Entry 8R6S (electron microscopy, 2.49 A resolution); this record covers chains C and J of the 21 polymer chains in the assembly.

# Chain C
Molecule: DNA-directed RNA polymerase subunit beta
Source organism: Sinapis alba
UniProtKB: A0A6C0M5W1 (A0A6C0M5W1_SINAL); numbering as in UniProt (aligned over 1-1072)
Chain sequence (1072 residues; each row starts with the number of its first residue):
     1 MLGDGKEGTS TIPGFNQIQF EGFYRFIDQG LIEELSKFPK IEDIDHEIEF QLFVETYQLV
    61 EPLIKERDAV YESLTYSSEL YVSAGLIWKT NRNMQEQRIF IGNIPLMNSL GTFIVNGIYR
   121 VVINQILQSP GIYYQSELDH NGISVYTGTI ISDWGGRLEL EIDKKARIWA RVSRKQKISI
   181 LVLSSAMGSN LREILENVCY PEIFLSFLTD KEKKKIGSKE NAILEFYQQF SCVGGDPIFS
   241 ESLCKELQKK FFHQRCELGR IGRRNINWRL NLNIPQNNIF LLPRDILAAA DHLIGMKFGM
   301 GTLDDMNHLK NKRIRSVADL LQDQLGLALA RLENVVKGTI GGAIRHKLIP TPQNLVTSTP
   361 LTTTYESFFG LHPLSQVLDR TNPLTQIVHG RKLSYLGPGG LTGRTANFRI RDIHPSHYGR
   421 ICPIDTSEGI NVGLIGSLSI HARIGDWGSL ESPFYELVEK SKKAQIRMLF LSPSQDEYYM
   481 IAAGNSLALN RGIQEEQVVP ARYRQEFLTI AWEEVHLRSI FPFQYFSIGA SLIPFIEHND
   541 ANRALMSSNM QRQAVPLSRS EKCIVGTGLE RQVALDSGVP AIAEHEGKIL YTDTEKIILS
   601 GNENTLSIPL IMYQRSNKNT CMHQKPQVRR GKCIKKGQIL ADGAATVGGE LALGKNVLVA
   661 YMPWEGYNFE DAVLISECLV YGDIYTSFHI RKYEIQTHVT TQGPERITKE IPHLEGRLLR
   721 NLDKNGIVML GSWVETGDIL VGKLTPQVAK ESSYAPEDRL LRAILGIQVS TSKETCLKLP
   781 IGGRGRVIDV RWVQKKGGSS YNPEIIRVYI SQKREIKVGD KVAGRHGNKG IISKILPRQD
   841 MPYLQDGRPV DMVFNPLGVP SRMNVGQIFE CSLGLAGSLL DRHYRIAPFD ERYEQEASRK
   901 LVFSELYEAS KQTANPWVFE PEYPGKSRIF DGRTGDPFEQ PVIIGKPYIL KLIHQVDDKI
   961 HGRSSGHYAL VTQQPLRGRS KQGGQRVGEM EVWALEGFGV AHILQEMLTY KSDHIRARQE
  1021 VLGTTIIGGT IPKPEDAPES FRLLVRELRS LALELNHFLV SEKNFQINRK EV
Disordered / not traced: 1-7, 396-410, 747-771, 954-989, 1010-1037
Construct notes: conflict Phe113 (Ser in A0A6C0M5W1), Val657 (Ile in A0A6C0M5W1)

# Chain J
Molecule: PAP5
Source organism: Sinapis alba
Chain sequence (529 residues; row label = number of the first residue in the row):
     1 MASISTTSWL YRDKLCTESG KLGTCILQRP VKCGFPVKRL YVGITSKDVL MRDCIKCKKD
    61 DDDDDASEGS SKKDGQGYEY VSVERAPYYS YMDSTSGKME PASGARASIP GEDYWPEGTS
   121 SRVRAARAPQ PAGESSSFPS YGKNPGSRRK KNRKATEGNA AVETYDEVSD SEDSSEEEES
   181 DSSNGFVVYN NEVEGEDEEE TGFELDKKLG RPHPFIDPTK KKQIETTLTS DESWWNWRKP
   241 EKEQWSRWQR RRPDVETVFL KAMAETGQVK LYGKEPTLTE TSLYRARRHL FKEERLQAER
   301 ERLAKEGPMA FYSEWVKAWK RDTSREAVQK HFEETGEDEN TQLIEMFSHQ TDREYRIMMG
   361 TDVRIKRDPL AMRMKEDQIK QIWGGDPVYP TINYIQAPDA VMDFRGPDFH EPTPNMLSYL
   421 KENCKVISRE MHETLLAKEK TEQVEVPDID DAMAQAVDIG ENDDEEEDTE EAEKDEKVAR
   481 NWSVLKSTPE LRNSKPKPKK EGRMSLDEAV DDSENLTDFL MDFDEETDP
Disordered / not traced: 1-183, 191-201, 429-529

# How chain C and chain J interact
Contacting residue pairs (131; chain C residue first):
  Thr11(C) with Pro407(J); Phe409(J); His410(J)
  Ile12(C) with His410(J)
  Gly14(C) with His410(J)
  Phe20(C) with Pro414(J), hydrophobic; Met416(J); Tyr419(J), hydrophobic
  Phe23(C) with Met416(J), hydrophobic
  Tyr24(C) with Tyr419(J), hydrophobic; Asn423(J), hydrogen bond; Lys425(J)
  Asp28(C) with Lys425(J), salt bridge
  Gln58(C) with Ile427(J)
  Leu59(C) with Lys425(J); Val426(J); Ile427(J), hydrogen bond (backbone-backbone)
  Val60(C) with Val426(J); Ile427(J)
  Glu61(C) with Lys421(J), salt bridge; Val426(J); Ile427(J), hydrogen bond (backbone-backbone); Ser428(J)
  Pro62(C) with Leu417(J)
  Tyr76(C) with Leu417(J)
  Leu106(C) with Leu417(J), hydrophobic
  Met107(C) with Met416(J)
  Ser109(C) with Pro414(J); Met416(J)
  Leu487(C) with Trp245(J)
  Ala488(C) with Trp245(J), hydrophobic
  Leu489(C) with Trp245(J)
  Asn490(C) with Glu243(J), hydrogen bond (side chain-backbone)
  Arg491(C) with Lys242(J)
  Lys562(C) with Pro398(J); Ala400(J), hydrogen bond (side chain-backbone); Met402(J)
  Arg571(C) with Met402(J); Phe404(J); Asp408(J), salt bridge; Phe409(J)
  Gln572(C) with Asp408(J), hydrogen bond (side chain-backbone); Phe409(J)
  Leu575(C) with Phe404(J), hydrophobic; Phe409(J), hydrophobic; His410(J)
  Asp576(C) with His410(J), salt bridge
  Lys636(C) with Arg405(J), hydrogen bond (backbone-side chain); Pro412(J)
  Gly637(C) with Phe404(J)
  Gln638(C) with Asp403(J), hydrogen bond; Arg405(J)
  Ile639(C) with Val401(J), hydrophobic; Met402(J); Phe404(J), hydrophobic
  Gly648(C) with Val401(J); Met402(J), hydrogen bond (backbone-backbone)
  Gly649(C) with Met402(J); Phe404(J)
  Glu650(C) with Gln396(J), hydrogen bond; Met402(J)
  Gln845(C) with Met359(J); Ile365(J); Arg367(J)
  Asp881(C) with Pro398(J)
  Arg882(C) with Ile395(J); Gln396(J); Pro398(J)
  His883(C) with Tyr394(J); Ile395(J); Gln396(J), hydrogen bond (backbone-backbone); Pro398(J)
  Tyr884(C) with Tyr394(J)
  Arg885(C) with Tyr394(J), hydrogen bond (backbone-backbone); Gln396(J)
  Ile886(C) with Tyr394(J), hydrophobic
  Asp890(C) with Tyr394(J)
  Glu891(C) with Arg247(J), hydrogen bond (backbone-side chain)
  Arg892(C) with Arg247(J)
  Tyr893(C) with Tyr389(J); Tyr394(J)
  Glu894(C) with Arg247(J); Pro387(J); Val388(J), hydrogen bond (side chain-backbone)
  Gln895(C) with Arg247(J), hydrogen bond (side chain-backbone); Trp248(J)
  Glu896(C) with Arg252(J), salt bridge
  Arg899(C) with Arg252(J); Pro253(J), hydrogen bond (side chain-backbone); Ile382(J), hydrogen bond (side chain-backbone); Trp383(J)
  Lys900(C) with Trp383(J); Gly384(J); Gly385(J); Asp386(J), hydrogen bond (side chain-backbone); Pro387(J)
  Leu901(C) with Thr391(J)
  Phe903(C) with Trp383(J), hydrophobic
  Ser904(C) with Trp383(J)
  Glu905(C) with Thr391(J)
  Tyr907(C) with Glu376(J); Ile379(J), hydrophobic; Trp383(J), hydrophobic
  Lys911(C) with Arg353(J), hydrogen bond (backbone-side chain); Glu376(J)
  Gln912(C) with Arg353(J), hydrogen bond (backbone-side chain)
  Thr913(C) with Arg353(J); Arg356(J), hydrogen bond (backbone-side chain)
  Ala914(C) with Arg353(J); Arg356(J), hydrogen bond (backbone-side chain)
  Asn915(C) with Arg356(J)
  Pro916(C) with Arg356(J); Ile357(J); Arg367(J)
  Phe919(C) with Ile379(J), hydrophobic; Trp383(J), hydrophobic
  Glu920(C) with Arg367(J), salt bridge
  Pro921(C) with Val255(J); Phe259(J)
  Glu922(C) with Val255(J); Phe259(J); Arg367(J); Asp368(J), hydrogen bond (side chain-backbone); Ala371(J)
  Pro924(C) with Val255(J)
  Arg928(C) with Arg364(J); Ile365(J)
  Phe930(C) with Arg364(J); Ile365(J), hydrophobic
  Gly935(C) with Arg364(J)
  Pro937(C) with Arg364(J)
Also at the interface, not in a pair above, chain C (80 interface residues in all): Pro13, Ile27, Glu66, Asn108, Gly492, Gln497, Ile582, Gln627, Lys635, Ala887, Trp917
Also at the interface, not in a pair above, chain J (62 interface residues in all): Gln244, Asp254, Lys292, Met374, Ala397, Thr413, Asn415, Leu420

# In short
Chain C and chain J form an interface of 80 and 62 residues respectively; the contacts include 23 hydrogen
bonds and 6 salt bridges. Among the polar pairs are Asp28(C)-Lys425(J), Glu61(C)-Lys421(J) and
Arg571(C)-Asp408(J).
Chain C is DNA-directed RNA polymerase subunit beta and chain J is PAP5, both from Sinapis alba; the
structure, Plastid-encoded RNA polymerase (Integrated model), was determined by electron microscopy (same
publication as 8R5O, 8RDJ and 8RAS).
